Entry 7F0D (electron microscopy, 3.30 A resolution); this record covers chains A and J of the 31 polymer chains in the assembly.

Chain A:
Molecule: 23S rRNA
Organism: Mycobacterium tuberculosis H37Ra
Sequence (3138 nucleotides; row label = number of the first residue in the row):
     1 UUGUAAGUGU CUAAGGGCGC AUGGUGGAUG CCUUGGCAUC GAGAGCCGAU GAAGGACGUG
    61 GGAGGCUGCG AUAUGCCUCG GGGAGCUGUC AACCGAGCGU GGAUCCGAGG AUUUCCGAAU
   121 GGGGAAACCC AGCACGAGUG AUGUCGUGCU ACCCGCAUCU GAAUAUAUAG GGUGCGGGAG
   181 GGAACGCGGG GAAGUGAAAC AUCUCAGUAC CCGUAGGAGG AGAAAACAAU UGUGAUUCCG
   241 CAAGUAGUGG CGAGCGAACG CGGAACAGGC UAAACCGCAC GCAUGGGUAA CCGGGUAGGG
   301 GUUGUGUGUG CGGGGUUGUG GGAGGAUAUG UCUCAGCGCU ACCCGGCUGA GAGGCAGUCA
   361 GAAAGUGUCG UGGUUAGCGG AAGUGGCCUG GGAUGGUCUG CCGUAGACGG UGAGAGCCCG
   421 GUACGCGAAA ACCCGGCACC UGCCUAGUAU CAAUUCCCGA GUAGCAGCGG GCCCGUGGAA
   481 UCCGCUGUGA AUCCGCCGGG ACCACCCGGU AAGCCUAAAU ACUCCUCGAU GACCGAUAGC
   541 GGAUUAGUAC CGUGAGGGAA UGGUGAAAAG UACCCCGGGA GGGGAGUGAA AGAGUACCUG
   601 AAACCGUGUG CCUACAAUCC GUCAGAGCCU CCUUUUCCUC UCCGGAGGAG GGUGGUGAUG
   661 GCGUGCCUUU UGAAGAAUGA GCCUGCGAGU CAGGGACAUG UCGCAAGGUU AACCCGUGUG
   721 GGGUAGCCGC AGCGAAAGCG AGUCUGAAUA GGGCGACCCA CACGCGCAUA CGCGCGUGUG
   781 AAUAGUGGCG UGUUCUGGAC CCGAAGCGGA GUGAUCUACC CAUGGCCAGG GUGAAGCGCG
   841 GGUAAGACCG CGUGGAGGCC CGAACCCACU UAGGUUGAAG ACUGAGGGGA UGAGCUGUGG
   901 GUAGGGGUGA AAGGCCAAUC AAACUCCGUG AUAGCUGGUU CUCCCCGAAA UGCAUUUAGG
   961 UGCAGCGUUG CGUGGUUCAC CGCGGAGGUA GAGCUACUGG AUGGCCGAUG GGCCCUACUA
  1021 GGUUACUGAC GUCAGCCAAA CUCCGAAUGC CGUGGUGUAA AGCGUGGCAG UGAGACGGCG
  1081 GGGGAUAAGC UCCGUACGUC GAAAGGGAAA CAGCCCAGAU CGCCGGCUAA GGCCCCCAAG
  1141 CGUGUGCUAA GUGGGAAAGG AUGUGCAGUC GCAAAGACAA CCAGGAGGUU GGCUUAGAAG
  1201 CAGCCACCCU UGAAAGAGUG CGUAAUAGCU CACUGGUCAA GUGAUUGUGC GCCGAUAAUG
  1261 UAGCGGGGCU CAAGCACACC GCCGAAGCCG CGGCACAUCC ACCUUGUGGU GGGUGUGGGU
  1321 AGGGGAGCGU CCCUCAUUCA GCGAAGCCAC CGGGUGACCG GUGGUGGAGG GUGGGGGAGU
  1381 GAGAAUGCAG GCAUGAGUAG CGACAAGGCA AGUGAGAACC UUGCCCGCCG AAAGACCAAG
  1441 GGUUCCUGGG CCAGGCCAGU CCGCCCAGGG UGAGUCGGGA CCUAAGGCGA GGCCGACAGG
  1501 CGUAGUCGAU GGACAACGGG UUGAUAUUCC CGUACCCGUG UGUGGGCGCC CGUGACGAAU
  1561 CAGCGGUACU AACCACCCAA AACCGGAUCG AUCACUCCCC UUCGGGGGUG UGGAGUUCUG
  1621 GGGCUGCGUG GGAACUUCGC UGGUAGUAGU CAAGCGAAGG GGUGACGCAG GAAGGUAGCC
  1681 GUACCAGUCA GUGGUAACAC UGGGGCAAGC CGGUAGGGAG AGCGAUAGGC AAAUCCGUCG
  1741 CUCACUAAUC CUGAGAGGUG ACGCAUAGCC GGUUGAGGCG AAUUCGGUGA UCCUCUGCUG
  1801 CCAAGAAAAG CCUCUAGCGA GCACACACAC GGCCCGUACC CCAAACCGAC ACAGGUGGUC
  1861 AGGUAGAGCA UACCAAGGCG UACGAGAUAA CUAUGGUUAA GGAACUCGGC AAAAUGCCCC
  1921 CGUAACUUCG GGAGAAGGGG GACCGGAAUA UCGUGAACAC CCUUGCGGUG GGAGCGGGAU
  1981 CCGGUCGCAG AAACCAGUGA GGAGCGACUG UUUACUAAAA ACACAGGUCC GUGCGAAGUC
  2041 GCAAGACGAU GUAUACGGAC UGACGCCUGC CCGGUGCUGG AAGGUUAAGA GGACCCGUUA
  2101 ACCCGCAAGG GUGAAGCGGA GAAUUUAAGC CCCAGUAAAC GGCGGUGGUA ACUAUAACCA
  2161 UCCUAAGGUA GCGAAAUUCC UUGUCGGGUA AGUUCCGACC UGCACGAAUG GCGUAACGAC
  2221 UUCUCAACUG UCUCAACCAU AGACUCGGCG AAAUUGCACU ACGAGUAAAG AUGCUCGUUA
  2281 CGCGCGGCAG GACGAAAAGA CCCCGGGACC UUCACUACAA CUUGGUAUUG AUGUUCGGUA
  2341 CGGUUUGUGU AGGAUAGGUG GGAGACUGUG AAACCUCGAC GCCAGUUGGG GCGGAGUCGU
  2401 UGUUGAAAUA CCACUCUGAU CGUAUUGGGC AUCUAACCUC GAACCCUGAA UCGGGUUUAG
  2461 GGACAGUGCC UGGCGGGUAG UUUAACUGGG GCGGUUGCCU CCUAAAAUGU AACGGAGGCG
  2521 CCCAAAGGUU CCCUCAACCU GGACGGCAAU CAGGUGGCGA GUGUAAAUGC ACAAGGGAGC
  2581 UUGACUGCGA GACUUACAAG UCAAGCAGGG ACGAAAGUCG GGAUUAGUGA UCCGGCACCC
  2641 CCGAGUGGAA GGGGUGUCGC UCAACGGAUA AAAGGUACCC CGGGGAUAAC AGGCUGAUCU
  2701 UCCCCAAGAG UCCAUAUCGA CGGGAUGGUU UGGCACCUCG AUGUCGGCUC GUCGCAUCCU
  2761 GGGGCUGGAG CAGGUCCCAA GGGUUGGGCU GUUCGCCCAU UAAAGCGGCA CGCGAGCUGG
  2821 GUUUAGAACG UCGUGAGACA GUUCGGUCUC UAUCCGCCGC GCGCGUCAGA AACUUGAGGA
  2881 AACCUGUCCC UAGUACGAGA GGACCGGGAC GGACGAACCU CUGGUGCACC AGUUGUCCCG
  2941 CCAGGGGCAC CGCUGGAUAG CCACGUUCGG UCAGGAUAAC CGCUGAAAGC AUCUAAGCGG
  3001 GAAACCUUCU CCAAGAUCAG GUUUCUCACC CACUUGGUGG GAUAAGGCCC CCCGCAGAAC
  3061 ACGGGUUCAA UAGGUCAGAC CUGGAAGCUC AGUAAUGGGU GUAGGGAACU GGUGCUAACC
  3121 GGCCGAAAAC UUACAACA
Disordered / not traced: 1-4, 1013-1022, 3133-3138
Bound ions: Mg2+ near A2300 (its only coordinating residue here)
Ligand contacts: clarithromycin (CTY): U875, A2295, A2296, A2297, A2300, A2741, G2743, U2847, C2848, U2849

Chain J:
Protein: 50S ribosomal protein L13
Organism: Mycobacterium tuberculosis H37Ra
UniProtKB: A0A0T9D5H2 (A0A0T9D5H2_MYCTX); residues 1-147 here correspond to UniProt positions 49-195 (UniProt number = residue number + 48)
Sequence (147 residues; row label = number of the first residue in the row):
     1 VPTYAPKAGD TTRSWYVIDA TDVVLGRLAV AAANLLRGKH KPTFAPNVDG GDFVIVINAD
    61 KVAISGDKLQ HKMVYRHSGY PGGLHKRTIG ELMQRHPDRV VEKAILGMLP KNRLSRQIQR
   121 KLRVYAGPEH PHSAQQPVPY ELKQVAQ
Disordered / not traced: 1

Interface between chain A and chain J:
Pairs across the interface (108; chain A residue first):
  A5(A) with Ala-134(J), base contact
  A6(A) with His-132(J), phosphate contact; Ala-134(J), base contact; Gln-135(J), sugar contact
  G7(A) with Trp-15(J), sugar contact; Phe-53(J), phosphate contact; Arg-123(J), salt bridge to the phosphate; His-132(J), salt bridge to the phosphate; Gln-135(J), sugar contact
  U8(A) with Phe-53(J), sugar contact; Arg-123(J), salt bridge to the phosphate
  C615(A) with Arg-116(J), phosphate contact
  A616(A) with Arg-113(J), hydrogen bond to the phosphate; Arg-116(J), salt bridge to the phosphate; Gln-117(J), hydrogen bond to the phosphate
  A617(A) with Arg-113(J), salt bridge to the phosphate; Arg-116(J), salt bridge to the phosphate
  A624(A) with Asn-47(J), hydrogen bond to the base
  G625(A) with Asn-47(J), sugar contact
  A626(A) with Pro-6(J), sugar contact; Lys-7(J), hydrogen bond to the sugar; Ala-8(J), hydrogen bond to the sugar
  G627(A) with Lys-7(J), salt bridge to the phosphate; Ala-8(J), sugar contact
  U659(A) with Asn-47(J), hydrogen bond to the sugar; Arg-113(J), salt bridge to the phosphate; Leu-114(J), sugar contact
  G660(A) with Pro-46(J), sugar contact; Asn-47(J), sugar contact; Asn-112(J), hydrogen bond to the phosphate; Arg-113(J), hydrogen bond to the phosphate; Leu-114(J), hydrogen bond to the phosphate
  G661(A) with Lys-111(J), phosphate contact; Asn-112(J), hydrogen bond to the phosphate
  C1124(A) with Pro-2(J), base contact
  C1134(A) with Val-30(J), base contact
  C1135(A) with Val-30(J), sugar contact; Asn-34(J), sugar contact; Arg-37(J), phosphate contact; Met-108(J), hydrogen bond to the sugar
  C1136(A) with Arg-37(J), salt bridge to the phosphate; Lys-39(J), salt bridge to the phosphate; Met-108(J), sugar contact; Leu-109(J), hydrogen bond to the sugar; Pro-110(J), sugar contact
  C1137(A) with Pro-110(J), phosphate contact
  A1138(A) with Lys-39(J), salt bridge to the phosphate
  G1140(A) with Gln-147(J), hydrogen bond to the base
  C1141(A) with Arg-27(J), base contact; Lys-143(J), base contact; Gln-144(J), base contact
  G1142(A) with Gln-144(J), hydrogen bond to the phosphate; Gln-147(J), sugar contact
  U1143(A) with Gln-144(J), phosphate contact
  G1151(A) with Lys-68(J), hydrogen bond to the base; His-71(J), salt bridge to the phosphate
  G1260(A) with His-77(J), stacking on the base; Pro-81(J), phosphate contact; Gly-82(J), hydrogen bond to the phosphate; Leu-84(J), sugar contact
  U1261(A) with Tyr-75(J), sugar contact; Leu-84(J), sugar contact
  G1266(A) with Gly-107(J), hydrogen bond to the base
  G1267(A) with Val-30(J), base contact; Ala-104(J), hydrogen bond to the sugar; Gly-107(J), sugar contact; Met-108(J), hydrogen bond to the base
  G1268(A) with Leu-25(J), phosphate contact; Gly-26(J), hydrogen bond to the phosphate; Lys-72(J), salt bridge to the phosphate; Lys-103(J), salt bridge to the phosphate; Ala-104(J), phosphate contact; Met-108(J), sugar contact
  C1269(A) with Val-24(J), phosphate contact; Leu-25(J), phosphate contact; Gly-26(J), phosphate contact; Lys-68(J), salt bridge to the phosphate
  U1270(A) with Val-24(J), phosphate contact; Ser-65(J), base contact; Asp-67(J), base contact; Lys-68(J), salt bridge to the phosphate
  C1271(A) with Asp-22(J), hydrogen bond to the base; Arg-27(J), hydrogen bond to the base; Ala-63(J), base contact
  A1273(A) with Gly-26(J), hydrogen bond to the base; Arg-27(J), base contact
  G2277(A) with Lys-111(J), phosphate contact
  U2278(A) with Lys-111(J), salt bridge to the phosphate
  U2752(A) with Pro-81(J), phosphate contact
  C2753(A) with Pro-81(J), phosphate contact; Gly-82(J), phosphate contact
  A2877(A) with Arg-99(J), sugar contact
  G2878(A) with Arg-76(J), phosphate contact; Arg-87(J), salt bridge to the phosphate
  G2879(A) with Arg-76(J), phosphate contact; Ser-78(J), hydrogen bond to the phosphate; His-85(J), salt bridge to the phosphate
  A2880(A) with Ser-78(J), hydrogen bond to the phosphate; Tyr-80(J), sugar contact; Gly-83(J), phosphate contact
  C3006(A) with Glu-91(J), sugar contact; Arg-95(J), hydrogen bond to the sugar
  U3007(A) with Arg-95(J), sugar contact
  C3018(A) with Arg-99(J), base contact; Glu-102(J), hydrogen bond to the base; Gln-119(J), phosphate contact; Arg-120(J), phosphate contact
  U3132(A) with Ala-134(J), sugar contact
Interface residues without a listed pair, chain A (53 interface residues in all): G9, U618, A658, A1272, G1281, U2279, C2858
Interface residues without a listed pair, chain J (67 interface residues in all): Thr-3, Val-23, Ala-33, Val-48, His-96, Pro-131, Leu-142, Val-145

Summary:
53 residues of chain A face 67 of chain J across their interface, with 27 hydrogen bonds, 19 salt bridges and
1 aromatic stacking contact. Polar pairs include A624(A)/Asn-47(J), G1140(A)/Gln-147(J) and
G1151(A)/Lys-68(J). Bound to chain A: clarithromycin.
Chain A is 23S rRNA and chain J is 50S ribosomal protein L13, both from Mycobacterium tuberculosis H37Ra; the
structure, Cryo-EM structure of Mycobacterium tuberculosis 50S ribosome subunit bound with clarithromycin, was
determined by electron microscopy.
